PDB entry 8JCH | electron microscopy, 2.70 A resolution | chains D and G of the 18 polymer chains in the assembly

Chain D:
Molecule: DNA-directed RNA polymerase II subunit RPB4
Organism: Saccharomyces cerevisiae S288C
UniProt: P20433 (RPB4_YEAST); residues 1-221 here = UniProt positions 1-221
Chain sequence (221 residues; row label = number of the first residue in the row):
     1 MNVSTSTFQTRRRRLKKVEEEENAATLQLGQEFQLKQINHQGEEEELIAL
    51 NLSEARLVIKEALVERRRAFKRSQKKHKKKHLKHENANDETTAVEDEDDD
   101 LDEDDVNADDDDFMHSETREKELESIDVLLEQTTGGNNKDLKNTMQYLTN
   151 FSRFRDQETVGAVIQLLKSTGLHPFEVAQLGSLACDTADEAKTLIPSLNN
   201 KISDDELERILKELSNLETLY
Not modelled in the structure: 1-3, 79-116
UniProt features mapped onto this chain:
  - modified residue: Met1 (N-acetylmethionine), Thr91 (Phosphothreonine), Thr92 (Phosphothreonine)

Chain G:
Molecule: DNA-directed RNA polymerase II subunit RPB7
Organism: Saccharomyces cerevisiae S288C
UniProt: P34087 (RPB7_YEAST); residue numbers follow UniProt; this construct covers 1-171
Chain sequence (171 residues; row label = number of the first residue in the row):
     1 MFFIKDLSLNITLHPSFFGPRMKQYLKTKLLEEVEGSCTGKFGYILCVLD
    51 YDNIDIQRGRILPTDGSAEFNVKYRAVVFKPFKGEVVDGTVVSCSQHGFE
   101 VQVGPMKVFVTKHLMPQDLTFNAGSNPPSYQSSEDVITIKSRIRVKIEGC
   151 ISQVSSIHAIGSIKEDYLGAI
UniProt features mapped onto this chain:
  - mutagenesis: Val108 to His113 (Lowers nucleic-acid binding of RPB4-RPB7 by 10-fold; no effect on association with Pol II core complex; abolishes transcriptional activity of Pol II), Ile151 to His158 (No effect on nucleic-acid binding of RPB4-RPB7 and on association with Pol II core complex; abolishes transcriptional activity of Pol II)

How chain D and chain G interact:
Pairs across the interface - 70 pairs, chain D then chain G:
  Ser4(D) with Ser8(G); Phe42(G)
  Thr5(D) with Ser8(G), hydrogen bond (backbone-side chain)
  Ser6(D) with Asp6(G), hydrogen bond (side chain-backbone); Leu7(G); Ser8(G)
  Glu22(D) with Lys83(G); Cys150(G)
  Asn23(D) with Phe82(G); Lys83(G), hydrogen bond (side chain-backbone)
  Ala24(D) with Lys83(G)
  Ala25(D) with Lys83(G); Gly84(G); Glu85(G)
  Leu29(D) with Phe82(G), hydrophobic
  Gly30(D) with Phe82(G)
  Glu32(D) with Lys5(G); Lys41(G), salt bridge
  Phe33(D) with Phe3(G), hydrophobic; Lys5(G); Phe42(G); Val78(G), hydrophobic; Lys80(G); Phe82(G), hydrophobic
  Gln37(D) with Lys5(G), hydrogen bond
  Asn39(D) with Asp6(G)
  His40(D) with Asp6(G); Leu7(G), hydrogen bond (side chain-backbone); Lys73(G); Tyr74(G)
  Ile48(D) with Phe3(G); Ile4(G), hydrophobic
  Ala49(D) with Phe2(G)
  Leu50(D) with Met1(G), hydrogen bond (backbone-backbone); Phe2(G), hydrogen bond (backbone-backbone); Ile4(G), hydrophobic
  Leu52(D) with Phe2(G), hydrophobic
  Ala55(D) with Phe2(G), hydrophobic
  Ala62(D) with Cys47(G), hydrophobic; Leu49(G), hydrophobic
  Arg66(D) with Leu31(G); Val48(G), hydrogen bond (side chain-backbone)
  Asp140(D) with Leu46(G); Pro105(G)
  Leu141(D) with Leu46(G)
  Asn143(D) with Gln102(G)
  Thr144(D) with Leu46(G); Pro105(G)
  Tyr147(D) with Asp88(G); Gly104(G)
  Leu148(D) with Phe2(G), hydrophobic
  Asn150(D) with Arg142(G)
  Phe151(D) with Asp88(G); Gly89(G); Arg142(G)
  Phe175(D) with Phe3(G), hydrophobic; Glu85(G)
  Gln179(D) with Glu85(G), hydrogen bond; Val86(G)
  Leu183(D) with Val86(G); Asp88(G); Arg144(G)
  Ala184(D) with Arg144(G)
  Asp186(D) with Tyr167(G), hydrogen bond
  Asp189(D) with Tyr167(G)
  Glu190(D) with Arg144(G), salt bridge; Tyr167(G), hydrogen bond
  Leu194(D) with Val86(G); Lys146(G), hydrogen bond (backbone-side chain)
  Ile195(D) with Glu85(G)
Also at the interface, not in a pair above, chain D (45 interface residues in all): Ile38, Leu47, Asn51, Val58, Ile59, Ala178, Thr193
Also at the interface, not in a pair above, chain G (40 interface residues in all): Tyr44, Tyr51, Val77, Thr90, Gly149, Asp166

Summary:
45 residues of chain D face 40 of chain G across their interface; the contacts include 12 hydrogen bonds and 2
salt bridges. Among the polar pairs are Glu32(D)-Lys41(G), Glu190(D)-Arg144(G) and Thr5(D)-Ser8(G). From
UniProt: 14 mutagenesis sites on chain G.
Here chain D is DNA-directed RNA polymerase II subunit RPB4 and chain G is DNA-directed RNA polymerase II
subunit RPB7, both from Saccharomyces cerevisiae S288C. Entry 8JCH (Cryo-EM structure of yeast Rat1-bound Pol
II pre-termination transcription complex 1 (Pol II Rat1-PTTC1)) was determined by electron microscopy,
deposited together with 8K5P.
